5DKJ - chains M and b of the 28 polymer chains in the assembly; structure by X-ray diffraction, 2.80 A resolution.

== Chain M ==
Molecule: Proteasome subunit beta type-7
From: Saccharomyces cerevisiae (strain ATCC 204508 / S288c)
Notes: EC 3.4.25.1
Reference sequence: P30657 (PSB7_YEAST); residues -12 to 233 here correspond to UniProt positions 21-266 (UniProt number = residue number + 33)
Amino-acid sequence (246 residues; numbered -12 to 233; the number before each row is that of its first residue; numbers below 1 keep their minus sign (Thr-12 is residue -12)):
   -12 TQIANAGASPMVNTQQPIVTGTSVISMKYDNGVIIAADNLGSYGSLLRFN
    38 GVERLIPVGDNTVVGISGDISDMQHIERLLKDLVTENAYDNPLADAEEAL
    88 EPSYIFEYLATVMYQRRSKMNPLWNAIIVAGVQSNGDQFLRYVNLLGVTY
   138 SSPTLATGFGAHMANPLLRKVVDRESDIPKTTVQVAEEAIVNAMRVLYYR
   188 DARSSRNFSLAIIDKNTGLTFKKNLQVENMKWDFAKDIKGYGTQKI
Unresolved in the structure: -12 to 0

== Chain b ==
Molecule: Proteasome subunit beta type-1
From: Saccharomyces cerevisiae (strain ATCC 204508 / S288c)
Notes: EC 3.4.25.1
Reference sequence: P38624 (PSB1_YEAST); residues 1-196 here correspond to UniProt positions 20-215 (UniProt number = residue number + 19)
Amino-acid sequence (196 residues; row label = number of the first residue in the row):
     1 TSIMAVTFKDGVILGADSRTTTGAYIANRVTDKLTRVHDKIWCCRSGSAA
    51 DTQAIADIVQYHLELYTSQYGTPSTETAASVFKELCYENKDNLTAGIIVA
   101 GYDDKNKGEVYTIPLGGSVHKLPYAIAGSGSTFIYGYCDKNFRENMSKEE
   151 TVDFIKHSLSQAIKWDGSSGGVIRMVVLTAAGVERLIFYPDEYEQL
Small-molecule neighbours: octreotide-PI (5BY; {2-[2-(2-{4-[(1E)-4-{[(2S)-1-{[(1R)-1-(dihydroxyboranyl)-3-methylbutyl]amino}-1-oxo-3-phenylpropan-2-yl]amino}-4-oxobut-1-en-1-yl]-1H-1,2,3-triazol-1-yl}ethoxy)ethoxy]ethoxy}acetic acid): Thr1, Arg19, Thr20, Thr21, Thr22, Thr31, Lys33, Arg45, Ser46, Gly47, Ser48, Ala49, Thr52, Ser168
UniProt features mapped onto this chain:
  - active site: Thr1 (Nucleophile)

== How chain M and chain b interact ==
Contacting residue pairs (62):
  Ser32(M) with Trp165(b); Asp166(b); Gly167(b), hydrogen bond (backbone-backbone)
  Leu33(M) with Phe133(b), hydrophobic; Trp165(b)
  Leu34(M) with Lys164(b); Trp165(b), hydrogen bond (backbone-backbone); Gly167(b)
  Arg35(M) with Trp165(b)
  Asn37(M) with Trp165(b)
  Phe146(M) with Ala24(b), hydrophobic; Tyr25(b)
  Tyr185(M) with Glu194(b), hydrogen bond
  Tyr186(M) with Ile26(b); Arg29(b)
  Arg187(M) with Ala24(b); Tyr25(b); Ile26(b), hydrogen bond (backbone-backbone); Ala27(b), hydrogen bond (side chain-backbone); Asn28(b); Arg29(b)
  Asp188(M) with Ala24(b); Ile26(b)
  Ala189(M) with Arg19(b); Ala24(b), hydrogen bond (backbone-backbone); Ile26(b); Gly167(b)
  Arg190(M) with Ala24(b)
  Arg193(M) with Asp191(b), salt bridge; Glu194(b), salt bridge
  Lys218(M) with Arg29(b), hydrogen bond (backbone-side chain)
  Trp219(M) with Arg29(b); Gly171(b); Val172(b), hydrophobic; Tyr189(b); Pro190(b)
  Asp220(M) with Tyr189(b)
  Phe221(M) with Arg29(b); Val30(b), hydrophobic
  Ala222(M) with Val30(b), hydrophobic; Arg174(b), hydrogen bond (backbone-side chain); Ile187(b), hydrophobic
  Lys223(M) with Ile187(b); Tyr189(b)
  Ile225(M) with Val30(b), hydrophobic; Arg174(b)
  Lys226(M) with Asp32(b)
  Gly227(M) with Asp32(b), hydrogen bond (backbone-side chain)
  Tyr228(M) with Thr35(b); Arg45(b); Gln53(b), hydrogen bond (side chain-backbone); Ala56(b); Asp57(b), hydrogen bond
  Gln231(M) with Asp32(b); Leu34(b); Thr35(b); Arg36(b), hydrogen bond (side chain-backbone); Trp42(b); Arg185(b)
  Ile233(M) with Arg36(b); Trp42(b); Arg185(b), hydrogen bond (backbone-side chain)
Other interface residues (no listed pair), chain M (27 interface residues in all): Met150, Met217
Other interface residues (no listed pair), chain b (34 interface residues in all): Thr21, Ile163, Ser168

== Overview ==
Chain M and chain b form an interface of 27 and 34 residues respectively, with 13 hydrogen bonds and 2 salt
bridges. Polar pairs include Arg193(M)-Asp191(b), Arg193(M)-Glu194(b) and Tyr185(M)-Glu194(b). Bound to chain
b: octreotide-PI. From UniProt: active-site residue Thr1(b) on chain b.
Chain M is Proteasome subunit beta type-7 and chain b is Proteasome subunit beta type-1, both from
Saccharomyces cerevisiae (strain ATCC 204508 / S288c); the structure, Yeast 20S proteasome in complex with
octreotide-PI, was determined by X-ray diffraction (same publication as 5DKI).
